PDB entry 6N30 | electron microscopy, 3.20 A resolution | chains G and H of the 22 polymer chains in the assembly

# Chain G
Name: ATP synthase gamma chain
Source organism: Bacillus sp. (strain PS3)
UniProt: A0A0M4TPJ7 (A0A0M4TPJ7_BACP3); numbering as in UniProt (aligned over 1-285)
Amino-acid sequence (285 residues; each row starts with the number of its first residue):
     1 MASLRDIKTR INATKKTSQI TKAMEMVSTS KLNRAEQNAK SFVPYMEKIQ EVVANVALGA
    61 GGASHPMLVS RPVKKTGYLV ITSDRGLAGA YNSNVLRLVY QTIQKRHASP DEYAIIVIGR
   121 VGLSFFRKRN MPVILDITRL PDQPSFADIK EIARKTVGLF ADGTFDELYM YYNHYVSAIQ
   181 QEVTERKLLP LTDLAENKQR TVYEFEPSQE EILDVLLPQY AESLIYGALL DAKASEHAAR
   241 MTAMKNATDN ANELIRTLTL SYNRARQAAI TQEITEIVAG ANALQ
Not modelled in the structure: 1

# Chain H
Name: ATP synthase epsilon chain
Source organism: Bacillus sp. (strain PS3)
UniProt: A0A0M5MQR7 (A0A0M5MQR7_BACP3); residue numbers follow UniProt; this construct covers 1-133
Amino-acid sequence (133 residues; numbered 1 to 133; the number before each row is that of its first residue):
     1 MKTIHVSVVT PDGPVYEDDV EMVSVKAKSG ELGILPGHIP LVAPLEISAA RLKKGGKTQY
    61 IAVSGGFLEV RPDKVTILAQ AAERAEDIDV LRAKAAKERA ERRLQSQQDD IDFKRAELAL
   121 KRAMNRLSVA EMK
Not modelled in the structure: 1-3, 132-133

# Chain G / chain H interface
Residue-residue contacts (71; chain G residue first):
  R10(G) - L127(H)  hydrogen bond (side chain-backbone)
  R10(G) - E131(H)
  A13(G) - L127(H)  hydrophobic
  T14(G) - L127(H)
  K16(G) - R126(H)
  T17(G) - A123(H)
  T17(G) - M124(H)
  I20(G) - A119(H)
  I20(G) - L120(H)  hydrophobic
  I20(G) - A123(H)  hydrophobic
  T21(G) - L120(H)
  M24(G) - A116(H)
  M24(G) - E117(H)
  M24(G) - L120(H)  hydrophobic
  S41(G) - D12(H)  hydrogen bond (side chain-backbone)
  F42(G) - P11(H)
  Y45(G) - V9(H)  hydrophobic
  Y45(G) - T10(H)
  Y45(G) - P11(H)
  Y45(G) - L78(H)  hydrophobic
  K48(G) - E69(H)  salt bridge
  K48(G) - K74(H)
  K48(G) - T76(H)
  I49(G) - L78(H)  hydrophobic
  E51(G) - R71(H)  salt bridge
  V52(G) - F67(H)  hydrophobic
  V52(G) - E69(H)
  R85(G) - D110(H)
  R85(G) - F113(H)
  G86(G) - F113(H)
  L87(G) - F113(H)  hydrophobic
  L87(G) - E117(H)
  R139(G) - S106(H)  hydrogen bond (backbone-side chain)
  R139(G) - Q107(H)
  R139(G) - D110(H)  salt bridge
  L140(G) - S106(H)
  P141(G) - D109(H)
  D142(G) - D109(H)  hydrogen bond (backbone-side chain)
  S145(G) - D12(H)
  S145(G) - R102(H)
  F146(G) - D12(H)  hydrogen bond (backbone-side chain)
  F146(G) - Q80(H)
  A147(G) - R102(H)
  D148(G) - R102(H)
  K150(G) - Q80(H)
  T201(G) - R71(H)
  V202(G) - P40(H)
  Y203(G) - P40(H)
  Y203(G) - V42(H)  hydrophobic
  Y203(G) - E69(H)  hydrogen bond
  Y203(G) - R71(H)  hydrogen bond
  E204(G) - P40(H)  hydrogen bond (backbone-backbone)
  E204(G) - L41(H)
  E204(G) - V42(H)  hydrogen bond (backbone-backbone)
  E206(G) - S29(H)  hydrogen bond
  E206(G) - L41(H)
  E206(G) - V42(H)  hydrogen bond (backbone-backbone)
  E206(G) - A43(H)
  P207(G) - P44(H)
  E211(G) - K28(H)
  E211(G) - P44(H)
  I212(G) - V42(H)
  I212(G) - P44(H)
  V215(G) - P44(H)  hydrophobic
  L216(G) - F67(H)  hydrophobic
  Q219(G) - F67(H)
  Q219(G) - Q80(H)
  E222(G) - Q80(H)  hydrogen bond
  Y226(G) - P11(H)
  Y226(G) - D12(H)
  R240(G) - F113(H)
Other interface residues (no listed pair), chain G (48 interface residues in all): D6, T9, K31, P44, D84, R120, F205
Other interface residues (no listed pair), chain H (41 interface residues in all): G13, A27, L32, I39, G65, G66, K114, A130

# In short
Chain G and chain H form an interface of 48 and 41 residues respectively, with 12 hydrogen bonds and 3 salt
bridges. Polar pairs include K48(G)-E69(H), E51(G)-R71(H) and R139(G)-D110(H).
Chain G is ATP synthase gamma chain and chain H is ATP synthase epsilon chain, both from Bacillus sp. (strain
PS3); the structure, Bacillus PS3 ATP synthase class 3, was determined by electron microscopy together with
6N2D, 6N2Y and 6N2Z from the same study.
